Entry 4FYI (X-ray diffraction, 1.96 A resolution); this record covers chains A and B.

Chain A (and B):
Protein: Deoxyribonucleoside 5'-monophosphate N-glycosidase
From: Rattus norvegicus
Notes: EC 3.2.2.-; chain B of this document is another copy of the same molecule, construct and numbering; everything in this record applies to it too
Reference sequence: O35820 (RCL_RAT); residues 11-151 here = UniProt positions 11-151
Sequence (152 residues; each row starts with the number of its first residue):
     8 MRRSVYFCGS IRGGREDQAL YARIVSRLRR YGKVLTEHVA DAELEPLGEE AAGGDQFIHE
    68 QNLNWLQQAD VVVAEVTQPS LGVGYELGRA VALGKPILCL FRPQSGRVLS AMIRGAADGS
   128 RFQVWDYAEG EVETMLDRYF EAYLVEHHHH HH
Not modelled in the structure: 8-9, 44-59, 151-159 (chain B: 8-9, 49-59, 151-159)
Differences from the reference sequence: expression tag (8-10, 152-159); engineered mutation Asn-69 (Asp in O35820)
Small-molecule neighbours:
  - 6C6 (N-cyclopentyladenosine 5'-(dihydrogen phosphate)), molecule 1: Tyr-13, Phe-14, Cys-15, Gly-16, Ser-17, Ile-18, Arg-19, Gly-20, Asp-62, Ile-65, Asn-69, Ser-87, Leu-88, Gly-89, Val-90, Glu-93
  - 6C6, molecule 2: Ser-117, Ala-118, Met-119
Curated features (UniProtKB/Swiss-Prot):
  - binding site (5-hydroxymethyl-dUMP): Gly-16, Ile-18, Arg-19, Gly-20, Ser-87, Gly-89, Glu-93, Ser-117
  - modified residue (Phosphoserine): Ser-17, Ser-87, Ser-112, Ser-117, Ser-127
What the authors report for this chain:
  - catalytic residues: Tyr-13, Glu-93
  - binding site for 6C6: Ile-18, Arg-19, Gly-20, Ile-65, Ser-87, Gly-89, Glu-93
  - contacts within the chain: Tyr-13/Glu-93 (hydrogen bond)
  - conformationally variable residues (order/disorder transition): Ala-47 to Ala-59

How chain A and chain B interact:
Contacting residue pairs (64):
  Arg-19(A) / Val-115(B)
  Arg-19(A) / Leu-116(B)  hydrogen bond (side chain-backbone)
  Arg-19(A) / Ser-117(B)
  Arg-19(A) / Ala-118(B)
  Asp-62(A) / Ala-118(B)
  Asp-62(A) / Arg-121(B)
  Asp-62(A) / Gly-122(B)
  Gln-63(A) / Arg-121(B)
  Gln-63(A) / Gly-122(B)  hydrogen bond (side chain-backbone)
  Gln-63(A) / Ala-124(B)  hydrogen bond (side chain-backbone)
  His-66(A) / Met-119(B)
  His-66(A) / Gly-122(B)
  His-66(A) / Ala-123(B)
  Asn-69(A) / Met-119(B)  hydrogen bond
  Leu-70(A) / Met-119(B)  hydrophobic
  Val-83(A) / Leu-88(B)
  Pro-86(A) / Pro-86(B)
  Ser-87(A) / Ser-87(B)
  Ser-87(A) / Leu-88(B)
  Leu-88(A) / Val-83(B)
  Leu-88(A) / Ser-87(B)
  Leu-88(A) / Val-90(B)  hydrophobic
  Leu-88(A) / Gly-91(B)
  Leu-88(A) / Leu-116(B)  hydrophobic
  Leu-88(A) / Ile-120(B)  hydrophobic
  Gly-89(A) / Ser-117(B)
  Gly-89(A) / Met-119(B)
  Val-90(A) / Leu-88(B)  hydrophobic
  Gly-91(A) / Leu-88(B)
  Gly-91(A) / Gly-91(B)
  Gly-91(A) / Tyr-92(B)  hydrogen bond (backbone-backbone)
  Tyr-92(A) / Gly-91(B)  hydrogen bond (backbone-backbone)
  Tyr-92(A) / Tyr-92(B)
  Tyr-92(A) / Gly-95(B)
  Tyr-92(A) / Met-119(B)  hydrophobic
  Tyr-92(A) / Ala-123(B)
  Gly-95(A) / Tyr-92(B)
  Gly-95(A) / Gly-95(B)
  Gly-95(A) / Arg-96(B)
  Arg-96(A) / Gly-95(B)
  Arg-96(A) / Val-98(B)
  Val-98(A) / Arg-96(B)
  Ala-99(A) / Ala-99(B)  hydrophobic
  Val-115(A) / Arg-19(B)
  Leu-116(A) / Arg-19(B)  hydrogen bond (backbone-side chain)
  Leu-116(A) / Leu-88(B)  hydrophobic
  Ser-117(A) / Arg-19(B)
  Ser-117(A) / Gly-89(B)
  Ala-118(A) / Arg-19(B)
  Ala-118(A) / Asp-62(B)
  Met-119(A) / His-66(B)
  Met-119(A) / Asn-69(B)  hydrogen bond
  Met-119(A) / Gly-89(B)
  Met-119(A) / Tyr-92(B)  hydrophobic
  Ile-120(A) / Leu-88(B)  hydrophobic
  Ile-120(A) / Tyr-92(B)  hydrophobic
  Arg-121(A) / Asp-62(B)
  Arg-121(A) / Gln-63(B)
  Gly-122(A) / Asp-62(B)
  Gly-122(A) / Gln-63(B)  hydrogen bond (backbone-side chain)
  Gly-122(A) / His-66(B)
  Ala-123(A) / His-66(B)
  Ala-123(A) / Tyr-92(B)
  Ala-124(A) / Gln-63(B)  hydrogen bond (backbone-side chain)
Also at the interface, not in a pair above, chain A (33 interface residues in all): Gly-20, Ile-65, Gln-85, Glu-93, Leu-94
Also at the interface, not in a pair above, chain B (32 interface residues in all): Gly-20, Ile-65, Gln-85, Glu-93, Leu-94

Overview:
The interface between chain A and chain B involves 33 residues on one side and 32 on the other, with 10
hydrogen bonds. Polar contacts include Arg-19(A)/Leu-116(B), Gln-63(A)/Gly-122(B) and Gln-63(A)/Ala-124(B).
Ligands of chain A: compound 6C6. From the paper: catalytic residues Tyr-13(A) and Glu-93(A); a binding site
for 6C6 at Ile-18(A), Arg-19(A) and Gly-20(A) among others.
Chain A and chain B are both Deoxyribonucleoside 5'-monophosphate N-glycosidase (Rattus norvegicus); the
structure, Crystal structure of rcl with 6-cyclopentyl-AMP, was determined by X-ray diffraction (same
publication as 4FYH and 4FYK).
